Entry 6ANK (X-ray diffraction, 2.25 A resolution); this record covers chain A.

[Chain A]
Protein: Synaptotagmin-7
From: Rattus norvegicus
Notes: fragment: C2A-C2B domains
UniProtKB: Q62747 (SYT7_RAT); numbering as in UniProt (aligned over 134-403)
Chain sequence (289 residues; row label = number of the first residue in the row):
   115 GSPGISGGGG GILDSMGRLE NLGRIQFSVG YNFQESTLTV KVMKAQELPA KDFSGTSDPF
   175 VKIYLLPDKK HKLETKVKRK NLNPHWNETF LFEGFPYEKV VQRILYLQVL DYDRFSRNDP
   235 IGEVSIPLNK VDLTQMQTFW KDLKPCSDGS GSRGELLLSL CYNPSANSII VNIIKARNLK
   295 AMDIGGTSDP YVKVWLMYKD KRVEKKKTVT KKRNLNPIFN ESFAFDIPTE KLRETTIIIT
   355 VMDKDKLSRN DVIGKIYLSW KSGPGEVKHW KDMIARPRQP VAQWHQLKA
Unresolved in the structure: 115-134, 260-265, 403
Sequence notes: expression tag (115-133)
Ion coordination: Ca2+ site 1: K165, D166, D225, D227, D233; Ca2+ site 2: D166, D172, D225, Y226, D227; Ca2+ site 3: M296, D297, D357, D359, D365; Ca2+ site 4: D297, D303, D357, K358, D359
Reported in the primary citation:
  - Ca2+ coordination: D357, D359 (proposed by the authors, not directly observed)
  - mutagenesis - F167M/R231K: decreased binding to liposome

[Overview]
K165, D166, D225, D227 and D233 form the Ca2+ site 1. D166, D172, D225, Y226 and D227 form the Ca2+ site 2.
From the paper: F167M/R231K reduce binding to liposome; Ca2+ coordination by D357 and D359.
Chain A is Synaptotagmin-7 (Rattus norvegicus); the structure, Synaptotagmin-7, C2A- and C2B-domains, was
determined by X-ray diffraction, deposited together with 6ANJ.
